Entry 8OSK (electron microscopy, 3.60 A resolution); this record covers chains A and I of the 12 polymer chains in the assembly.

== Chain A ==
Molecule: Histone H3.1
From: Homo sapiens
UniProt: P68431 (H31_HUMAN); residues 0-135 here correspond to UniProt positions 1-136 (UniProt number = residue number + 1)
Amino-acid sequence (139 residues; each row starts with the number of its first residue; numbers below 1 keep their minus sign (Gly-3 is residue -3)):
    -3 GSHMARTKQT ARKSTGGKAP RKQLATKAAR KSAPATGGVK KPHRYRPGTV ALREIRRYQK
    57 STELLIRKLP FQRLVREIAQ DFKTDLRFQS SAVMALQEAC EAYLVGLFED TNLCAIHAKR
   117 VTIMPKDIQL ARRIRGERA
Disordered / not traced: -3 to 39, 134-135
Sequence notes: expression tag (-3 to -1)
UniProt features mapped onto this chain:
  - modified residue: Arg2 (Asymmetric dimethylarginine), Thr3 (Phosphothreonine), Lys4 (Allysine), Gln5 (5-glutamyl dopamine), Thr6 (Phosphothreonine), Arg8 (Citrulline), Lys9 (N6,N6,N6-trimethyllysine), Ser10 (ADP-ribosylserine), Thr11 (Phosphothreonine), Lys14 (N6-(2-hydroxyisobutyryl)lysine), Arg17 (Asymmetric dimethylarginine), Lys18 (N6-(2-hydroxyisobutyryl)lysine), Lys23 (N6-(2-hydroxyisobutyryl)lysine), Arg26 (Citrulline), Lys27 (N6,N6,N6-trimethyllysine), Ser28 (ADP-ribosylserine), Lys36 (N6,N6,N6-trimethyllysine), Lys37 (N6-methyllysine), Tyr41 (Phosphotyrosine), Lys56 (N6,N6,N6-trimethyllysine) and 8 more in UniProt
  - lipidation: Lys18 (N6-decanoyllysine)
From the paper describing this entry:
  - conformationally variable residues: Arg49

== Chain I ==
Molecule: 153-nt DNA strand
Sequence (153 nucleotides; each row starts with the number of its first residue; numbers below 1 keep their minus sign (DA-2 is residue -2)):
    -2 ATCCTGGAGA ATCCCGGTCT GCAGGCCGCT CAATTGGTCG TAGACAGCTC TAGCACCGCT
    58 TAAACGCACG TACGCGCTGT CCCCCGCGTT TTAACCGCCA AGGGGATTAC TCCCTAGTCT
   118 CCAGGCACGG GTCACGTGCA TACATCCTGT GAT
Disordered / not traced: -2 to 22, 147-150

== How chain A and chain I interact ==
Pairs across the interface (17):
  Arg42(A) with DA69(I), salt bridge to the phosphate
  Arg63(A) with DA60(I), phosphate contact; DA61(I), phosphate contact
  Arg72(A) with DC51(I), salt bridge to the phosphate
  Arg83(A) with DG50(I), sugar contact; DC51(I), phosphate contact
  Phe84(A) with DG50(I), phosphate contact; DC51(I), hydrogen bond to the phosphate
  Gln85(A) with DG50(I), phosphate contact
  Ser86(A) with DG50(I), hydrogen bond to the phosphate
  Arg116(A) with DG71(I), phosphate contact; DC72(I), salt bridge to the phosphate
  Val117(A) with DG71(I), hydrogen bond to the phosphate
  Thr118(A) with DC70(I), phosphate contact; DG71(I), hydrogen bond to the phosphate
  Met120(A) with DG71(I), phosphate contact; DC72(I), phosphate contact
Other interface residues (no listed pair), chain A (15 interface residues in all): Pro43, Gln68, Ser87, Lys115

== Overview ==
Chain A and chain I form an interface of 15 and 8 residues respectively, with 4 hydrogen bonds and 3 salt
bridges. Polar contacts include Phe84(A)-DC51(I), Ser86(A)-DG50(I) and Val117(A)-DG71(I). From the paper:
conformational variability at Arg49(A).
Chain A is Histone H3.1 (Homo sapiens) and chain I is a 153-nt DNA strand; the structure, Cryo-EM structure of
CLOCK-BMAL1 bound to a nucleosomal E-box at position SHL+5.8 (composite map), was determined by electron
microscopy (same publication as 8OSJ, 8OSL, 8OTS and 8OTT).
